1M0N - chain A; structure by X-ray diffraction, 2.20 A resolution.

[Chain A]
Protein: 2,2-Dialkylglycine decarboxylase
Organism: Burkholderia cepacia
Notes: EC 4.1.1.64
UniProtKB: P16932 (DGDA_BURCE); numbering as in UniProt (aligned over 1-433)
Chain sequence (433 residues; each row starts with the number of its first residue):
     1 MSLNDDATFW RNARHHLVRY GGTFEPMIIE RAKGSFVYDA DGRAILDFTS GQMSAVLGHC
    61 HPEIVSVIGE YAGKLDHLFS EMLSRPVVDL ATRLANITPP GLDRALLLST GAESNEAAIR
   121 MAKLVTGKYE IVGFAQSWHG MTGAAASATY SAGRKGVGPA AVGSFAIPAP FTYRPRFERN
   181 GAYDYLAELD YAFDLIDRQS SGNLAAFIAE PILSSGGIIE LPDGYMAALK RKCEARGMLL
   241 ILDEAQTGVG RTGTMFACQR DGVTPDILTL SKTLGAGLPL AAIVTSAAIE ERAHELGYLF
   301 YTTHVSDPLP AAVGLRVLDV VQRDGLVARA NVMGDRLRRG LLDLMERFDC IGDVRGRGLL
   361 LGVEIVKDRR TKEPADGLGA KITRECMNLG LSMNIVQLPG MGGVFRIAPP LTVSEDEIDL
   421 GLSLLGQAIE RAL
Disordered / not traced: 1-2
Ion coordination: K+: Leu-78, Ser-80, Thr-303, Val-305, Asp-307; Na+: Ala-95, Thr-98, Pro-99, Leu-102
Residues lining bound ligands: HCP (1-[((1E)-{3-hydroxy-2-methyl-5-[(phosphonooxy)methyl]pyridin-4-yl}methylene)amino]cyclopentylphosphonic acid): Gln-52, Met-53, Thr-110, Gly-111, Ala-112, Asn-115, Trp-138, His-139, Gly-140, Glu-210, Ser-214, Ser-215, Asp-243, Ala-245, Gln-246, Lys-272, Tyr-301, Thr-302, Thr-303, His-304, Arg-406
UniProt features mapped onto this chain:
  - modified residue: Lys-272 (N6-(pyridoxal phosphate)lysine)
Reported in the primary citation:
  - conformationally variable residues (side-chain flip): Trp-138, Met-141
  - binding site for HCP: Gln-52, Ser-215, Asp-243, Gln-246, Lys-272, Tyr-301, Arg-406
  - contacts within the chain: Asn-115/Asp-243, His-139/Asp-243

[Overview]
Chain A binds compound HCP. The K+ site is built by Leu-78, Ser-80, Thr-303, Val-305 and Asp-307. Ala-95,
Thr-98, Pro-99 and Leu-102 form the Na+ site. The paper reports a binding site for HCP at Gln-52, Ser-215 and
Asp-243 among others; conformational variability at Trp-138 and Met-141.
Chain A is 2,2-Dialkylglycine decarboxylase (Burkholderia cepacia); the structure, Structure of Dialkylglycine
Decarboxylase Complexed with 1-Aminocyclopentanephosphonate, was determined by X-ray diffraction, deposited
together with 1M0O, 1M0P and 1M0Q.
